9D35 - chains A and P of the 9 polymer chains in the assembly; structure by electron microscopy, 3.26 A resolution.

== Chain A ==
Name: Proteasome subunit alpha type-1
Source organism: Saccharomyces cerevisiae
UniProt: P21243 (PSA1_YEAST); residue numbers follow UniProt; this construct covers 1-252
Amino-acid sequence (252 residues; numbered 1 to 252; the number before each row is that of its first residue):
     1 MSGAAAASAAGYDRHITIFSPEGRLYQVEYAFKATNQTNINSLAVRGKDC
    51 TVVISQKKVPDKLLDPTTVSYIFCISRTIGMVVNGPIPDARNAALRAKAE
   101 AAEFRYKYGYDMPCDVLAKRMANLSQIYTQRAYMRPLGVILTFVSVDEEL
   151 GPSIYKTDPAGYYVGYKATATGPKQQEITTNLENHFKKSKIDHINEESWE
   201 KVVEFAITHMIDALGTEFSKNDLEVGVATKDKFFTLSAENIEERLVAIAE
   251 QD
Disordered / not traced: 1-11

== Chain P ==
Name: Proteasome maturation factor UMP1
Source organism: Saccharomyces cerevisiae
UniProt: P38293 (UMP1_YEAST); numbering as in UniProt (aligned over 1-148)
Amino-acid sequence (200 residues; each row starts with the number of its first residue):
     1 MNIVPQDTFKSQVSTDQDKSVLSSAVPSLPDTLRQQEGGAVPLSTQLNDR
    51 HPLESTLKNWETTQRQRQMEQYRQIFGIAEPMKRTMEMEIVNRTDFNPLS
   101 TNGSIHRDILLNKECSIDWEDVYPGTGLQASTMVGDDVHSKIEKQLGIGR
   151 RIPGLINPWKRRWKKNFIAVSAANRFKKISSSGALDYDIPTTASENLYFQ
Disordered / not traced: 1-48, 127-200
Construct notes: expression tag (149-200)

== Interface between chain A and chain P ==
Pairs across the interface (27):
  Asn92(A) with Lys83(P), hydrogen bond
  Leu95(A) with Glu80(P)
  Arg96(A) with Lys83(P); Glu87(P), salt bridge
  Ala99(A) with Tyr72(P); Arg84(P)
  Lys107(A) with Asn112(P), hydrogen bond (side chain-backbone)
  Arg120(A) with Ile109(P), hydrogen bond (side chain-backbone); Asn112(P); Glu114(P), salt bridge
  Asn123(A) with Ile109(P); Glu114(P), hydrogen bond
  Leu124(A) with Ile109(P), hydrophobic
  Gln126(A) with His106(P)
  Ile127(A) with His106(P); Ile109(P), hydrophobic; Leu110(P), hydrophobic
  Tyr128(A) with Glu87(P), hydrogen bond
  Gln130(A) with His106(P), hydrogen bond
  Arg131(A) with Thr94(P); Asp95(P), salt bridge; Ser104(P), hydrogen bond; His106(P)
  Tyr133(A) with Arg93(P)
  Met134(A) with Glu87(P); Ile90(P), hydrophobic; Val91(P), hydrophobic
Interface residues without a listed pair, chain A (16 interface residues in all): Glu103
Interface residues without a listed pair, chain P (19 interface residues in all): Gln68, Phe76, Ser116

== Summary ==
The interface between chain A and chain P involves 16 residues on one side and 19 on the other; the contacts
include 7 hydrogen bonds and 3 salt bridges. Among the polar pairs are Arg96(A)-Glu87(P), Arg120(A)-Glu114(P)
and Arg131(A)-Asp95(P).
Here chain A is Proteasome subunit alpha type-1 and chain P is Proteasome maturation factor UMP1, both from
Saccharomyces cerevisiae. Entry 9D35 (Proteasome core particle assembly intermediate 5-alpha/3-beta/Ump1
purified from Saccharomyces cerevisiae) was determined by electron microscopy.
